7JY9 - chains D and T of the 12 polymer chains in the assembly; structure by electron microscopy, 2.70 A resolution.

== Chain D ==
Name: Protein RecA
Source organism: Escherichia coli
Reference sequence: A0A376NU07 (A0A376NU07_ECOLX); residues 0-333 here correspond to UniProt positions 1-334 (UniProt number = residue number + 1)
Chain sequence (334 residues; numbered 0 to 333; the number before each row is that of its first residue; numbering starts at 0):
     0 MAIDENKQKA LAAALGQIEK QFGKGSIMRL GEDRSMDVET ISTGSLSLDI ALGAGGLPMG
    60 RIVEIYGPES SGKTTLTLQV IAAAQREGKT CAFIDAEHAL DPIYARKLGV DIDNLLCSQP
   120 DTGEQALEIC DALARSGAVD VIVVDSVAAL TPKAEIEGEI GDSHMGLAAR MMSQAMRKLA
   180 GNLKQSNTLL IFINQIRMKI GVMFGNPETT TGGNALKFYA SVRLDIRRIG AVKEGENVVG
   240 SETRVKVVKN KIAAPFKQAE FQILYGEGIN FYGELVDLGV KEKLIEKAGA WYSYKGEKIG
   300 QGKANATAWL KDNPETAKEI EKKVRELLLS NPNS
Not modelled in the structure: 0
Ion coordination: Mg2+: Thr-73 (together with ATP-gamma-S)
Small-molecule neighbours:
  - ATP-gamma-S (AGS; phosphothiophosphoric acid-adenylate ester), molecule 1: Pro-67, Glu-68, Ser-69, Ser-70, Gly-71, Lys-72, Thr-73, Thr-74, Glu-96, Asp-100, Tyr-103, Ser-240, Tyr-264, Gly-265
  - ATP-gamma-S (AGS), molecule 2: Phe-217, Lys-248, Asn-249, Lys-250, Ile-251, Ala-252, Ala-253, Pro-254
Reported in the primary citation:
  - binding site for the 45-nt DNA strand: Met-202, Phe-203, Gly-204, Asn-205, Pro-206, Glu-207, Arg-226 to Lys-232, Trp-290, Lys-297 to Lys-302
  - contacts within the chain: Glu-207/Arg-226 (hydrogen bond), Trp-290/Gln-300 (pi stacking)
  - mutagenesis - K286N, K302N: decreased binding to dsDNA (citing earlier work)
  - binding site for the 45-nt DNA strand (chain T): Met-202, Lys-232, Lys-286 to Trp-290, Lys-297 to Lys-302

== Chain T ==
Molecule: 45-nt DNA strand
Sequence (45 nucleotides; row label = number of the first residue in the row):
     1 GTACTTGCTT AATTGAATTT TTTTTTTTAG GCTGACTCGA CACCG
Not modelled in the structure: 1-2, 45

== Interface between chain D and chain T ==
Residue-residue contacts (10; chain D residue first):
  Ser-162(D) with DT27(T), base contact
  Met-164(D) with DT27(T), base contact
  Gly-200(D) with DT24(T), base contact
  Lys-286(D) with DT13(T), salt bridge to the phosphate
  Ala-289(D) with DA12(T), sugar contact
  Gln-300(D) with DT10(T), hydrogen bond to the base; DA11(T), sugar contact
  Gly-301(D) with DA11(T), phosphate contact; DA12(T), phosphate contact
  Lys-302(D) with DA12(T), hydrogen bond to the phosphate
Other interface residues (no listed pair), chain D (9 interface residues in all): Asn-304

== Overview ==
The interface between chain D and chain T involves 9 residues on one side and 6 on the other; the contacts
include 2 hydrogen bonds and 1 salt bridge. Among the polar pairs are Gln-300(D)/DT10(T), Lys-302(D)/DA12(T)
and Lys-286(D)/DT13(T). The paper reports a binding site for the 45-nt DNA strand at Met-202(D), Phe-203(D)
and Gly-204(D) among others; K286N and K302N of chain D reduce binding to dsDNA.
Here chain D is Protein RecA (Escherichia coli) and chain T is a 45-nt DNA strand. Entry 7JY9 (Structure of a
9 base pair RecA-D loop complex) was determined by electron microscopy together with 7JY6, 7JY7 and 7JY8 from
the same study.
